PDB entry 4QW7 | X-ray diffraction, 2.70 A resolution | chains J and X of the 28 polymer chains in the assembly

Chain J (and X):
Name: Proteasome subunit beta type-4
Organism: Saccharomyces cerevisiae
Notes: EC 3.4.25.1; chain X of this document is another copy of the same molecule, construct and numbering; everything in this record applies to it too
UniProtKB: P22141 (PSB4_YEAST); numbering as in UniProt (aligned over 1-198)
Sequence (198 residues; each row starts with the number of its first residue):
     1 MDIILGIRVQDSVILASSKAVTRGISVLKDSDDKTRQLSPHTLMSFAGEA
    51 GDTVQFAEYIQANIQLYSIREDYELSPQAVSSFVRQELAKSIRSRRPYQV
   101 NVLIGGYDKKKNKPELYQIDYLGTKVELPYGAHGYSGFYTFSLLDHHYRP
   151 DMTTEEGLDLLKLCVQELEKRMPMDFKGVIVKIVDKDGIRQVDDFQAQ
Disordered / not traced: 196-198
Curated features (UniProtKB/Swiss-Prot):
  - modified residue: Met1 (N-acetylmethionine), Ser76 (Phosphoserine)

Chain J / chain X interface:
Contacting residue pairs - 37 pairs, chain J then chain X:
  Gly24(J) with Pro173(X)
  Ile25(J) with Tyr135(X), hydrophobic; Tyr139(X), hydrogen bond (backbone-side chain); Arg171(X); Pro173(X), hydrophobic
  Ser26(J) with Tyr139(X), hydrogen bond; Arg171(X)
  Val27(J) with Lys170(X); Arg171(X), hydrogen bond (backbone-side chain); Met172(X)
  Leu28(J) with Arg171(X)
  Tyr135(J) with Ile25(X), hydrophobic
  Tyr139(J) with Ile25(X), hydrogen bond (side chain-backbone); Ser26(X), hydrogen bond
  Glu169(J) with Asp175(X); Lys177(X), hydrogen bond (backbone-side chain)
  Lys170(J) with Val27(X); Lys177(X), hydrogen bond (backbone-side chain)
  Arg171(J) with Ile25(X); Ser26(X); Val27(X), hydrogen bond (side chain-backbone); Leu28(X)
  Met172(J) with Val27(X)
  Pro173(J) with Thr22(X); Gly24(X); Ile25(X), hydrophobic; Met174(X); Asp175(X), hydrogen bond (backbone-backbone)
  Met174(J) with Pro173(X); Met174(X), hydrophobic; Asp175(X)
  Asp175(J) with Glu169(X); Pro173(X), hydrogen bond (backbone-backbone); Met174(X); Asp175(X)
  Lys177(J) with Glu169(X), hydrogen bond (side chain-backbone); Lys170(X), hydrogen bond (side chain-backbone)
Other interface residues (no listed pair), chain J (18 interface residues in all): Thr22, Asp30, Phe138
Other interface residues (no listed pair), chain X (18 interface residues in all): Asp30, Phe138

In short:
The chain J/chain X interface involves 18 residues from each chain, with 12 hydrogen bonds. Polar contacts
include Ile25(J)-Tyr139(X), Ser26(J)-Tyr139(X) and Val27(J)-Arg171(X).
Both chains are Proteasome subunit beta type-4 (Saccharomyces cerevisiae). Entry 4QW7 (yCP beta5-M45T mutant
in complex with carfilzomib) was determined by X-ray diffraction, deposited together with 4QUX, 4QUY, 4QV0,
4QV1, 4QV3, 4QV4 and 42 further entries.
